Entry 6M4G (electron microscopy, 2.80 A resolution); this record covers chains J and C of the 10 polymer chains in the assembly.

== Chain J ==
Molecule: 147-nt DNA strand
Source organism: Homo sapiens
Sequence (147 nucleotides; row label = number of the first residue in the row):
     1 ATCGAGAATC CCGGTGCCGA GGCCGCTCAA TTGGTCGTAG ACAGCTCTAG CACCGCTTAA
    61 ACGCACGTAC GCGCTGTCCC CCGCGTTTTA ACCGCCAAGG GGATTACTCC CTAGTCTCCA
   121 GGCACGTGTC AGATATATAC ATCCGAT
Disordered / not traced: 1-27, 121-147

== Chain C ==
Name: Histone H2A-Bbd type 2/3
Source organism: Homo sapiens
Reference sequence: P0C5Z0 (H2AB2_HUMAN); residues 0-114 here correspond to UniProt positions 1-115 (UniProt number = residue number + 1)
Chain sequence (115 residues; row label = number of the first residue in the row; numbering starts at 0):
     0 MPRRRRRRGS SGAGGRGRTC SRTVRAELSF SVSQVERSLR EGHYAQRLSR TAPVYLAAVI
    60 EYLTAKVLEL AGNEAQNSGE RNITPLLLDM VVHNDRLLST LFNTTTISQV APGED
Disordered / not traced: 0-19, 110-114
Swiss-Prot annotation at these positions:
  - region: Leu86 to Asp114 (Docking domain)
From the paper describing this entry:
  - conformationally variable residues (order/disorder transition): Val109 to Asp114

== Chain J / chain C interface ==
Contacting residue pairs - 6 pairs, chain J then chain C:
  DA30(J) with Ser32(C), sugar contact
  DT31(J) with Ser20(C), phosphate contact; Arg21(C), salt bridge to the phosphate; Ser32(C), hydrogen bond to the phosphate
  DT32(J) with Arg24(C), salt bridge to the phosphate
  DA39(J) with Arg46(C), sugar contact
Other interface residues (no listed pair), chain C (6 interface residues in all): Arg36

== Overview ==
Chain J and chain C form an interface of 4 and 6 residues respectively; the contacts include 1 hydrogen bond
and 2 salt bridges. Polar pairs include DT31(J)-Ser32(C), DT31(J)-Arg21(C) and DT32(J)-Arg24(C). The paper
reports conformational variability at Val109(C).
Here chain J is a 147-nt DNA strand and chain C is Histone H2A-Bbd type 2/3, both from Homo sapiens. Entry
6M4G (Structural mechanism of nucleosome dynamics governed by human histone variants H2A.B and H2A.Z.2.2) was
determined by electron microscopy (same publication as 6M4H).
